7OHU - chains 1 and C of the 27 polymer chains in the assembly; structure by electron microscopy, 3.70 A resolution.

[Chain 1]
Molecule: 25S rRNA
From: Saccharomyces cerevisiae S288C
Sequence (3396 nucleotides; row label = number of the first residue in the row; note: 87 numbers in that range are skipped by the numbering (no residue carries them; nothing is unmodelled there); a row labelled like 990A-990Z holds insertion residues (990A, then the next letters in order)):
     1 GUUUGACCUC AAAUCAGGUA GGAGUACCCG CUGAACUUAA GCAUAUCAAU AAGCGGAGGA
    61 AAAGAAACCA ACCGGGAUUG CCUUAGUAAC GGCGAGUGAA GCGGCAAAAG CUCAAAUUUG
   121 AAAUCUGGUA CCUUCGGUGC CCGAGUUGUA AUUUGGAGAG GGCAACUUUG GGGCCGUUCC
   181 UUGUCUAUGU UCCUUGGAAC AGGACGUCAU AGAGGGUGAG AAUCCCGUGU GGCGAGGAGU
   241 GCGGUUCUUU GUAAAGUGCC UUCGAAGAGU CGAGUUGUUU GGGAAUGCAG CUCUAAGUGG
   301 GUGGUAAAUU CCAUCUAAAG CUAAAUAUUG GCGAGAGACC GAUAGCGAAC AAGUACAGUG
   361 AUGGAAAGAU GAAAAGAACU UUGAAAAGAG AGUGAAAAAG UACGUGAAAU UGUUGAAAGG
   421 GAAGGGCAUU UGAUCAGACA UGGUGUUUUG UGCCCUCUGC UCCUUGUGGG UAGGGGAAUC
   481 UCGCAUUUCA CUGGGCCAGC AUCAGUUUUG GUGGCAGGAU AAAUCCAUAG GAAUGUAGCU
   541 UGCCUCGGUA AGUAUUAUAG CCUGUGGGAA UACUGCCAGC UGGGACUGAG GACUGCGACG
   601 UAAGUCAAGG AUGCUGGCAU AAUGGUUAUA UGCCGCCCGU CUUGAAACAC GGACCAAGGA
   661 GUCUAACGUC UAUGCGAGUG UUUGGGUGUA AAACCCAUAC GCGUAAUGAA AGUGAACGUA
   721 GGUUGGGGCC UCGCAAGAGG UGCACAAUCG ACCGAUCCUG AUGUCUUCGG AUGGAUUUGA
   781 GUAAGAGCAU AGCUGUUGGG ACCCGAAAGA UGGUGAACUA UGCCUGAAUA GGGUGAAGCC
   841 AGAGGAAACU CUGGUGGAGG CUCGUAGCGG UUCUGACGUG CAAAUCGAUC GUCGAAUUUG
   901 GGUAUAGGGG CGAAAGACUA AUCGAACCAU CUAGUAGCUG GUUCCUGCCG AAGUUUCCCU
   961 CAGGAUAGCA GAAGCUCGUA UCAGUUUUAU
990A-990Z GAGGUAAAGCGAAUGAUUAGAGGUUC
991A-991Z CGGGGUCGAAAUGACCUUGACCUAUU
992A-992Z CUCAAACUUUAAAUAUGUAAGAAGUC
993A-993I CUUGUUACU
  1060 UAA
  1081 UUGAACGUGG ACAUUUGAAU GAAGAGCUUU UAGUGGGCCA UUUUUGGUAA GCAGAACUGG
  1141 CGAUGCGGGA UGAACCGAAC GUAGAGUUAA GGUGCCGGAA UACACGCUCA UCAGACACCA
  1201 CAAAAGGUGU UAGUUCAUCU AGACAGCCGG ACGGUGGCCA UGGAAGUCGG AAUCCGCUAA
  1261 GGAGUGUGUA ACAACUCACC GGCCGAAUGA ACUAGCCCUG AAAAUGGAUG GCGCUCAAGC
  1321 GUGUUACCUA UACUCUACCG UCAGGGUUGA UAUGAUGCCC UGACGAGUAG GCAGGCGUGG
  1381 AGGUCAGUGA CGAAGCCUAG ACCGUAAGGU CGGGUCGAAC GGCCUCUAGU GCAGAUCUUG
  1441 GUGGUAGUAG CAAAUAUUCA AAUGAGAACU UUGAAGACUG AAGUGGGGAA AGGUUCCACG
  1501 UCAACAGCAG UUGGACGUGG GUUAGUCGAU CCUAAGAGAU GGGGAAGCUC CGUUUCAAAG
  1561 GCCUGAUUUU AUGCAGGCCA CCAUCGAAAG GGAAUCCGGU UAAGAUUCCG GAACCUGGAU
  1621 AUGGAUUCUU CACGGUAACG UAACUGAAUG UGGAGACGUC GGCGCGAGCC CUGGGAGGAG
  1681 UUAUCUUUUC UUCUUAACAG CUUAUCACCC CGGAAUUGGU UUAUCCGGAG AUGGGGUCUU
  1741 AUGGCUGGAA GAGGCCAGCA CCUUUGCUGG CUCCGGUGCG CUUGUGACGG CCCGUGAAAA
  1801 UCCACAGGAA GGAAUAGUUU UCAUGCCAGG UCGUACUGAU AACCGCAGCA GGUCUCCAAG
  1861 GUGAACAGCC UCUAGUUGAU AGAAUAAUGU AGAUAAGGGA AGUCGGCAAA AUAGAUCCGU
  1921 AACUUCGGGA UAAGGAUUGG CUCUAAGGGU CGGGUAGUGA GGGCCUUGGU CAGACGCAGC
  1981 GGGCGUGCUU GUGGACUGCU UGGUGGGGCU UGCUCUGCUA GGCGGACUAC UUGCGUGCCU
  2041 UGUUGUAGAC GGCCUUGGUA GGUCUCUUGU AGACCGUCGC UUGCUACAAU UAACGAUCAA
  2101 CUUAGAACUG GUACGGACAA GGGGAAUCUG ACUGUCUAAU UAAAACAUAG CAUUGCGAUG
  2161 GUCAGAAAGU GAUGUUGACG CAAUGUGAUU UCUGCCCAGU GCUCUGAAUG UCAAAGUGAA
  2221 GAAAUUCAAC CAAGCGCGGG UAAACGGCGG GAGUAACUAU GACUCUCUUA AGGUAGCCAA
  2281 AUGCCUCGUC AUCUAAUUAG UGACGCGCAU GAAUGGAUUA ACGAGAUUCC CACUGUCCCU
  2341 AUCUACUAUC UAGCGAAACC ACAGCCAAGG GAACGGGCUU GGCAGAAUCA GCGGGGAAAG
  2401 AAGACCCUGU UGAGCUUGAC UCUAGUUUGA CAUUGUGAAG AGACAUAGAG GGUGUAGAAU
  2461 AAGUGGGAGC UUCGGCGCCA GUGAAAUACC ACUACCUUUA UAGUUUCUUU ACUUAUUCAA
  2521 UGAAGCGGAG CUGGAAUUCA UUUUCCACGU UCUAGCAUUC AAGGUCCCAU UCGGGGCUGA
  2581 UCCGGGUUGA AGACAUUGUC AGGUGGGGAG UUUGGCUGGG GCGGCACAUC UGUUAAACGA
  2641 UAACGCAGAU GUCCUAAGGG GGGCUCAUGG AGAACAGAAA UCUCCAGUAG AACAAAAGGG
  2701 UAAAAGCCCC CUUGAUUUUG AUUUUCAGUG UGAAUACAAA CCAUGAAAGU GUGGCCUAUC
  2761 GAUCCUUUAG UCCCUCGGAA UUUGAGGCUA GAGGUGCCAG AAAAGUUACC ACAGGGAUAA
  2821 CUGGCUUGUG GCAGUCAAGC GUUCAUAGCG ACAUUGCUUU UUGAUUCUUC GAUGUCGGCU
  2881 CUUCCUAUCA UACCGAAGCA GAAUUCGGUA AGCGUUGGAU UGUUCACCCA CUAAUAGGGA
  2941 ACGUGAGCUG GGUUUAGACC GUCGUGAGAC AGGUUAGUUU UACCCUACUG AUGAAUGUUA
  3001 CCGCAAUAGU AAUUGAACUU AGUACGAGAG GAACAGUUCA UUCGGAUAAU UGGUUUUUGC
  3061 GGCUGUCUGA UCAGGCAUUG CCGCGAAGCU ACCAUCCGCU GGAUUAUGGC UGAACGCCUC
  3121 UAAGUCAGAA UCCAUGCUAG AACGCGGUGA UUUCUUUGCU CCACACAAUA UAGAUGGAUA
  3181 CGAAUAAGGC GUCCUUGUGG CGUCGCUGAA CCAUAGCAGG CUAGCAACGG UGCACUUGGC
  3241 GGAAAGGCCU UGGGUGCUUG CUGGCGAAUU GCAAUGUCAU UUUGCGUGGG GAUAAAUCAU
  3301 UUGUAUACGA CUUAGAUGUA CAACGGGGUA UUGUAAGCAG UAGAGUAGCC UUGUUGUUAC
  3361 GAUCUGCUGA GAUUAAGCCU UUGUUGUCUG AUUUGU
Not modelled in the structure: 40-43, 165, 306-309, 453-473, 636, 660, 762-768, 818-925, 937, 990A-990Z, 991A-991Z, 992A-992Z, 993A-993I, 1081-1097, 1197-1200, 1303-1308, 1432, 1452-2351, 2373, 2397-2823, 2842-2847, 2859-2888, 2916-2984, 2994, 3078-3079, 3130, 3351, 3354-3355, 3377

[Chain C]
Molecule: 60S ribosomal protein L4-A
From: Saccharomyces cerevisiae (strain ATCC 204508 / S288c)
UniProt: P10664 (RL4A_YEAST); residues 1-362 here = UniProt positions 1-362
Sequence (362 residues; row label = number of the first residue in the row):
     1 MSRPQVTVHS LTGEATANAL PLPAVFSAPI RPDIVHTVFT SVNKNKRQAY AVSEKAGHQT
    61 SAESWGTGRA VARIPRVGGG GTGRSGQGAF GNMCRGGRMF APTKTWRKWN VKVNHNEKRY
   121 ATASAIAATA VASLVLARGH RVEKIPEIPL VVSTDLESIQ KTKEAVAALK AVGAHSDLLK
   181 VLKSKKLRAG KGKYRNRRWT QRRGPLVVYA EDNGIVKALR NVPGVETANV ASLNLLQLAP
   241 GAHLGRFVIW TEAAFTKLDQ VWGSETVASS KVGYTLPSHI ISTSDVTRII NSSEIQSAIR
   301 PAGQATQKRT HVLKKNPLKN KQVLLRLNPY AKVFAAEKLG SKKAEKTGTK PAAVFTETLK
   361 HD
Not modelled in the structure: 1, 66-70, 79-80, 345-362
UniProt features mapped onto this chain:
  - modified residue: Ser2 (N-acetylserine), Arg95 (Omega-N-methylarginine)
  - mutagenesis: Arg95 (R95E: Leads to a slower growth at higher temperatures but allows RPL4 assembly into the 60S subunit; when associated with E-98), Arg98 (R98E: Leads to a slower growth at higher temperatures but allows RPL4 assembly into the 60S subunit; when associated with E-95), Ile289 (I289A: Leads to an inefficient release from ACL4 with a delayed assembly into the 60S subunit; when associated with A-290 and A-295), Ile290 (I290A: Leads to an inefficient release from ACL4 with a delayed assembly into the 60S subunit; when associated with A-289 and A-295), Ile295 (I295A: Leads to an inefficient release from ACL4 with a delayed assembly into the 60S subunit; when associated with A-289 and A-290), Lys314 (K314A: Significantly diminished nuclear localization; when associated with A-315 and A-319), Lys315 (K315A: Significantly diminished nuclear localization; when associated with A-314 and A-319), Lys319 (K319A: Significantly diminished nuclear localization; when associated with A-314 and A-315), Lys332 (K332E: Leads to an inefficient release from ACL4 with a delayed assembly into the 60S subunit; when associated with A-334), Phe334 (F334A: Leads to an inefficient release from ACL4 with a delayed assembly into the 60S subunit; when associated with e-332)

[How chain 1 and chain C interact]
Contacting residue pairs (263):
  C208(1) - Lys163(C)  salt bridge to the phosphate
  A209(1) - Lys161(C)  salt bridge to the phosphate
  A209(1) - Thr162(C)  sugar contact
  A209(1) - Lys163(C)  phosphate contact
  A209(1) - Asn221(C)  hydrogen bond to the base
  U210(1) - Lys161(C)  phosphate contact
  U210(1) - Thr162(C)  hydrogen bond to the phosphate
  U210(1) - Lys217(C)  sugar contact
  U210(1) - Ala218(C)  phosphate contact
  U210(1) - Arg220(C)  hydrogen bond to the phosphate
  A211(1) - Arg220(C)  salt bridge to the phosphate
  A211(1) - Asn221(C)  phosphate contact
  G212(1) - Leu182(C)  base contact
  G212(1) - Asn221(C)  hydrogen bond to the sugar
  G212(1) - Pro223(C)  sugar contact
  G214(1) - Trp199(C)  phosphate contact
  G215(1) - Arg198(C)  salt bridge to the phosphate
  G220(1) - Trp199(C)  phosphate contact
  A221(1) - Trp199(C)  phosphate contact
  A222(1) - Lys185(C)  salt bridge to the phosphate
  U329(1) - Glu54(C)  base contact
  U329(1) - Lys55(C)  hydrogen bond to the base
  A336(1) - Gln48(C)  hydrogen bond to the sugar
  G337(1) - Gln48(C)  sugar contact
  G337(1) - Tyr50(C)  base contact
  G337(1) - Arg195(C)  phosphate contact
  G337(1) - Asn196(C)  hydrogen bond to the phosphate
  G337(1) - Arg197(C)  sugar contact
  A338(1) - Asn43(C)  base contact
  A338(1) - Lys44(C)  base contact
  A338(1) - Arg47(C)  phosphate contact
  A338(1) - Gln48(C)  hydrogen bond to the phosphate
  A338(1) - Arg197(C)  sugar contact
  C339(1) - Tyr50(C)  sugar contact
  C339(1) - Arg195(C)  salt bridge to the phosphate
  C339(1) - Arg197(C)  salt bridge to the phosphate
  C340(1) - Arg195(C)  salt bridge to the phosphate
  G341(1) - Lys191(C)  phosphate contact
  G341(1) - Tyr194(C)  base contact
  U343(1) - Arg95(C)  salt bridge to the phosphate
  A344(1) - Arg95(C)  phosphate contact
  A344(1) - Gly96(C)  hydrogen bond to the phosphate
  C346(1) - Val52(C)  phosphate contact
  C346(1) - Ser53(C)  hydrogen bond to the phosphate
  C346(1) - Ala56(C)  phosphate contact
  C346(1) - Gln59(C)  sugar contact
  G347(1) - Lys55(C)  phosphate contact
  G347(1) - Ala56(C)  phosphate contact
  G347(1) - Gly57(C)  hydrogen bond to the phosphate
  G347(1) - Gln59(C)  phosphate contact
  A355(1) - Thr82(C)  base contact
  C356(1) - Gly81(C)  hydrogen bond to the sugar
  A357(1) - Gly81(C)  sugar contact
  A357(1) - Thr82(C)  sugar contact
  G363(1) - Ser61(C)  phosphate contact
  G363(1) - Gly78(C)  sugar contact
  G363(1) - Thr82(C)  base contact
  G364(1) - Gln59(C)  phosphate contact
  G364(1) - Thr60(C)  phosphate contact
  G364(1) - Ser61(C)  hydrogen bond to the phosphate
  G364(1) - Val77(C)  sugar contact
  G364(1) - Arg84(C)  hydrogen bond to the phosphate
  A365(1) - Arg84(C)  salt bridge to the phosphate
  A366(1) - Arg95(C)  salt bridge to the phosphate
  A367(1) - Arg95(C)  salt bridge to the phosphate
  A504(1) - Leu313(C)  sugar contact
  A504(1) - Lys315(C)  hydrogen bond to the sugar
  A504(1) - Asn320(C)  hydrogen bond to the phosphate
  G505(1) - Leu313(C)  sugar contact
  G505(1) - Asn320(C)  phosphate contact
  U506(1) - Asn316(C)  hydrogen bond to the phosphate
  U506(1) - Lys319(C)  salt bridge to the phosphate
  G514(1) - Gly340(C)  base contact
  G514(1) - Ser341(C)  hydrogen bond to the base
  C515(1) - Gly340(C)  hydrogen bond to the sugar
  C515(1) - Ser341(C)  sugar contact
  C515(1) - Lys342(C)  hydrogen bond to the sugar
  A516(1) - Lys342(C)  phosphate contact
  A516(1) - Lys343(C)  phosphate contact
  A516(1) - Ala344(C)  hydrogen bond to the phosphate
  A578(1) - Leu324(C)  sugar contact
  A578(1) - Asn328(C)  hydrogen bond to the base
  A578(1) - Ala331(C)  hydrogen bond to the sugar
  A578(1) - Phe334(C)  stacking on the base
  G579(1) - Phe334(C)  phosphate contact
  G579(1) - Lys338(C)  sugar contact
  C580(1) - Lys321(C)  salt bridge to the phosphate
  G590(1) - Arg309(C)  hydrogen bond to the sugar
  C596(1) - Arg326(C)  hydrogen bond to the base
  G597(1) - Gln322(C)  hydrogen bond to the base
  G597(1) - Leu325(C)  sugar contact
  G597(1) - Arg326(C)  sugar contact
  A598(1) - Gln322(C)  sugar contact
  A598(1) - Leu325(C)  sugar contact
  C599(1) - Lys332(C)  salt bridge to the phosphate
  A607(1) - Asn320(C)  phosphate contact
  A607(1) - Gln322(C)  sugar contact
  A608(1) - Lys315(C)  salt bridge to the phosphate
  A608(1) - Asn320(C)  hydrogen bond to the phosphate
  A608(1) - Gln322(C)  sugar contact
  A608(1) - Arg326(C)  hydrogen bond to the phosphate
  G609(1) - Lys308(C)  base contact
  G609(1) - Arg309(C)  sugar contact
  G609(1) - Thr310(C)  base contact
  G609(1) - His311(C)  hydrogen bond to the sugar
  G609(1) - Val312(C)  hydrogen bond to the sugar
  G609(1) - Leu313(C)  sugar contact
  G609(1) - Lys315(C)  salt bridge to the phosphate
  G609(1) - Arg326(C)  salt bridge to the phosphate
  G610(1) - Arg309(C)  hydrogen bond to the base
  G610(1) - Val312(C)  base contact
  G610(1) - Leu313(C)  base contact
  G658(1) - Met93(C)  hydrogen bond to the base
  G659(1) - Asn92(C)  hydrogen bond to the phosphate
  G659(1) - Met93(C)  sugar contact
  G661(1) - Phe100(C)  phosphate contact
  U662(1) - Phe100(C)  base contact
  U662(1) - Ala101(C)  base contact
  C663(1) - Arg107(C)  sugar contact
  U664(1) - Lys108(C)  phosphate contact
  A665(1) - Lys108(C)  salt bridge to the phosphate
  U673(1) - Arg31(C)  hydrogen bond to the phosphate
  U673(1) - Ile34(C)  sugar contact
  G674(1) - Arg31(C)  salt bridge to the phosphate
  G674(1) - Asn116(C)  hydrogen bond to the sugar
  G674(1) - Tyr120(C)  sugar contact
  C675(1) - Asn116(C)  sugar contact
  G680(1) - Lys112(C)  hydrogen bond to the sugar
  G680(1) - Asn114(C)  sugar contact
  U681(1) - Val113(C)  phosphate contact
  U681(1) - Asn114(C)  phosphate contact
  U681(1) - His115(C)  hydrogen bond to the phosphate
  U681(1) - Lys118(C)  hydrogen bond to the base
  U682(1) - Lys112(C)  base contact
  U682(1) - Val113(C)  hydrogen bond to the base
  U689(1) - Tyr209(C)  hydrogen bond to the base
  U689(1) - Val216(C)  base contact
  U689(1) - Thr227(C)  hydrogen bond to the base
  U689(1) - Ala228(C)  base contact
  A691(1) - Lys46(C)  salt bridge to the phosphate
  A691(1) - Gln48(C)  hydrogen bond to the base
  A692(1) - Lys46(C)  sugar contact
  A693(1) - Val42(C)  phosphate contact
  A693(1) - Asn45(C)  hydrogen bond to the phosphate
  A693(1) - Ser232(C)  sugar contact
  A693(1) - Asn234(C)  hydrogen bond to the sugar
  C694(1) - Lys118(C)  salt bridge to the phosphate
  C694(1) - Ala231(C)  hydrogen bond to the sugar
  C694(1) - Ser232(C)  sugar contact
  C695(1) - His115(C)  salt bridge to the phosphate
  C695(1) - Arg119(C)  salt bridge to the phosphate
  C695(1) - Lys271(C)  phosphate contact
  C696(1) - Arg119(C)  salt bridge to the phosphate
  C696(1) - Val272(C)  hydrogen bond to the phosphate
  A697(1) - Val272(C)  phosphate contact
  A789(1) - Asn114(C)  hydrogen bond to the sugar
  U790(1) - Lys112(C)  hydrogen bond to the sugar
  U790(1) - Asn114(C)  hydrogen bond to the sugar
  A791(1) - Val111(C)  phosphate contact
  A791(1) - Lys112(C)  phosphate contact
  G800(1) - Lys104(C)  hydrogen bond to the base
  C802(1) - Phe100(C)  sugar contact
  C803(1) - Asn92(C)  hydrogen bond to the sugar
  C803(1) - Met93(C)  sugar contact
  C803(1) - Phe100(C)  sugar contact
  C804(1) - Ile74(C)  sugar contact
  C804(1) - Met93(C)  sugar contact
  C804(1) - Arg98(C)  salt bridge to the phosphate
  G805(1) - Ser64(C)  hydrogen bond to the phosphate
  G805(1) - Arg73(C)  sugar contact
  G805(1) - Pro75(C)  phosphate contact
  A806(1) - Ser64(C)  phosphate contact
  A929(1) - Ser61(C)  phosphate contact
  A933(1) - His58(C)  salt bridge to the phosphate
  A933(1) - Arg98(C)  hydrogen bond to the base
  A933(1) - Pro102(C)  base contact
  G1345(1) - Gln307(C)  hydrogen bond to the base
  G1346(1) - Arg300(C)  salt bridge to the phosphate
  G1346(1) - Ala305(C)  hydrogen bond to the base
  U1347(1) - Arg300(C)  salt bridge to the phosphate
  U1347(1) - Ala302(C)  phosphate contact
  U1347(1) - Gly303(C)  phosphate contact
  U1347(1) - Ala305(C)  sugar contact
  U1348(1) - Thr287(C)  base contact
  U1348(1) - Ile290(C)  base contact
  U1348(1) - Asn291(C)  base contact
  U1348(1) - Ala302(C)  phosphate contact
  U1348(1) - Ala305(C)  phosphate contact
  G1349(1) - Asn291(C)  hydrogen bond to the phosphate
  G1349(1) - Gln296(C)  hydrogen bond to the phosphate
  A1350(1) - Asp285(C)  base contact
  A1350(1) - Thr287(C)  base contact
  C1359(1) - Thr306(C)  sugar contact
  C1360(1) - Gln307(C)  base contact
  C1360(1) - Arg309(C)  phosphate contact
  U1361(1) - Arg309(C)  salt bridge to the phosphate
  G1380(1) - Gly190(C)  phosphate contact
  G1380(1) - Lys191(C)  hydrogen bond to the phosphate
  G1380(1) - Gly192(C)  phosphate contact
  G1380(1) - Arg197(C)  hydrogen bond to the phosphate
  A1381(1) - Arg188(C)  salt bridge to the phosphate
  A1381(1) - Ala189(C)  phosphate contact
  A1381(1) - Gly192(C)  phosphate contact
  A1381(1) - Arg197(C)  salt bridge to the phosphate
  G1382(1) - Phe39(C)  sugar contact
  G1382(1) - Arg188(C)  salt bridge to the phosphate
  G1382(1) - Arg203(C)  phosphate contact
  G1382(1) - Pro240(C)  sugar contact
  G1382(1) - Gly241(C)  hydrogen bond to the sugar
  G1382(1) - His243(C)  base contact
  G1383(1) - Arg138(C)  hydrogen bond to the phosphate
  G1383(1) - Arg203(C)  salt bridge to the phosphate
  G1383(1) - Pro240(C)  sugar contact
  G1383(1) - Gly241(C)  sugar contact
  G1383(1) - His243(C)  hydrogen bond to the sugar
  U1384(1) - Arg138(C)  salt bridge to the phosphate
  U1384(1) - Gly139(C)  phosphate contact
  U1384(1) - Arg202(C)  salt bridge to the phosphate
  U1384(1) - Arg203(C)  hydrogen bond to the phosphate
  C1385(1) - Gly139(C)  phosphate contact
  C1385(1) - Arg141(C)  salt bridge to the phosphate
  C1385(1) - Arg202(C)  phosphate contact
  A1386(1) - Arg141(C)  salt bridge to the phosphate
  A1386(1) - Ser176(C)  base contact
  A1386(1) - Leu179(C)  base contact
  A1386(1) - Lys180(C)  hydrogen bond to the base
  A1386(1) - Lys183(C)  sugar contact
  A1386(1) - Ser184(C)  hydrogen bond to the sugar
  G1387(1) - Lys186(C)  base contact
  U1388(1) - Lys186(C)  base contact
  G1389(1) - Lys186(C)  hydrogen bond to the base
  A1419(1) - Leu187(C)  base contact
  A1419(1) - Lys193(C)  salt bridge to the phosphate
  C1420(1) - Leu187(C)  hydrogen bond to the base
  C1420(1) - Arg188(C)  phosphate contact
  C1420(1) - Ala189(C)  phosphate contact
  C1420(1) - Gly190(C)  hydrogen bond to the phosphate
  G1421(1) - Ala189(C)  phosphate contact
  C1424(1) - His243(C)  hydrogen bond to the base
  U1425(1) - His36(C)  hydrogen bond to the sugar
  U1425(1) - Thr40(C)  sugar contact
  C1426(1) - His36(C)  phosphate contact
  C1426(1) - Thr40(C)  sugar contact
  C1426(1) - Lys44(C)  sugar contact
  U1427(1) - Lys44(C)  salt bridge to the phosphate
  G1429(1) - Tyr50(C)  hydrogen bond to the phosphate
  G1429(1) - Met99(C)  base contact
  G1429(1) - Thr103(C)  phosphate contact
  G1429(1) - Arg107(C)  salt bridge to the phosphate
  A1435(1) - Met93(C)  base contact
  U1436(1) - Val71(C)  hydrogen bond to the base
  U1436(1) - Arg73(C)  hydrogen bond to the base
  C1437(1) - Val71(C)  phosphate contact
  C1437(1) - Ala72(C)  phosphate contact
  C1437(1) - Ile74(C)  sugar contact
  C1437(1) - Met93(C)  base contact
  U1438(1) - Ala72(C)  phosphate contact
  U1438(1) - Arg76(C)  salt bridge to the phosphate
  U1438(1) - Gly88(C)  sugar contact
  U1438(1) - Met93(C)  base contact
  U1438(1) - Arg95(C)  sugar contact
  U1439(1) - Gln87(C)  phosphate contact
  U1439(1) - Arg95(C)  hydrogen bond to the sugar
Interface residues without a listed pair, chain 1 (121 interface residues in all): G229, G345, G353, C576, C577, U594, G595, C1358, G1379, A1428
Interface residues without a listed pair, chain C (164 interface residues in all): Asp33, Ala62, Gly83, Gly86, Phe90, Gly91, Cys94, Gly97, Trp106, Glu117, Gln160, Val166, Gln201, Val222, Asn229, Leu235, Leu236, Pro301, Gln304, Lys314, Val323, Tyr330, Ala335

[Summary]
121 residues of chain 1 face 164 of chain C across their interface; the contacts include 74 hydrogen bonds, 42
salt bridges and 1 aromatic stacking contact. Among the polar pairs are A209(1)-Asn221(C), U329(1)-Lys55(C)
and G514(1)-Ser341(C). From UniProt: 10 mutagenesis sites on chain C.
Here chain 1 is 25S rRNA (Saccharomyces cerevisiae S288C) and chain C is 60S ribosomal protein L4-A
(Saccharomyces cerevisiae (strain ATCC 204508 / S288c)). Entry 7OHU (Nog1-TAP associated immature ribosomal
particles from S. cerevisiae after rpL2 expression shut down, population B) was determined by electron
microscopy, deposited together with 7OF1 and 7OHY.
